5CZ2 - chains A and G of the 4 polymer chains in the assembly; structure by X-ray diffraction, 2.72 A resolution.

== Chain A (and G) ==
Molecule: Pol polyprotein
Organism: Mouse mammary tumor virus (strain BR6)
Notes: EC 2.7.7.49, 2.7.7.7, 3.1.26.4, 2.7.7.-, 3.1.-.-; chain G of this document is another copy of the same molecule, construct and numbering; everything in this record applies to it too
Reference sequence: P03365 (POL_MMTVB); residues 1-210 here correspond to UniProt positions 581-790 (UniProt number = residue number + 580)
Sequence (210 residues; each row starts with the number of its first residue):
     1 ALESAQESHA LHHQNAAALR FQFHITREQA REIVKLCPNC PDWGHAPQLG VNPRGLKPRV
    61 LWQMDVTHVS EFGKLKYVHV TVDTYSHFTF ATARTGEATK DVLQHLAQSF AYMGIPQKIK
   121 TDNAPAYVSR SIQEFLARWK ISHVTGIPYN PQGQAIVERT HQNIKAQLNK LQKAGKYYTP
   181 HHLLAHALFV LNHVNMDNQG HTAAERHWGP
Unresolved in the structure: 1-50, 146-153, 210 (chain G: 42-210)
Bound ions: Mg2+: Asp-65, Asp-122

== How chain A and chain G interact ==
Pairs across the interface (24; chain A residue first):
  Gln-167(A) / His-12(G)
  Gln-167(A) / His-13(G)  hydrogen bond (side chain-backbone)
  Lys-170(A) / His-13(G)
  Lys-170(A) / Asn-39(G)
  Lys-170(A) / Cys-40(G)
  Leu-171(A) / Leu-11(G)
  Leu-171(A) / His-12(G)
  Lys-173(A) / Asn-39(G)
  Ala-174(A) / Ala-10(G)
  His-186(A) / Leu-11(G)
  His-186(A) / His-12(G)  hydrogen bond
  Phe-189(A) / His-12(G)
  Val-190(A) / His-12(G)
  Val-194(A) / Gln-14(G)
  Val-194(A) / Ala-18(G)
  Asn-195(A) / Gln-14(G)
  Asn-195(A) / Asn-15(G)  hydrogen bond (side chain-backbone)
  Met-196(A) / Asn-15(G)  hydrogen bond (backbone-side chain)
  Met-196(A) / Ala-17(G)
  Met-196(A) / Ala-18(G)  hydrophobic
  Met-196(A) / Phe-21(G)  hydrophobic
  Asp-197(A) / Ala-17(G)
  Asn-198(A) / Phe-21(G)
  Gly-200(A) / Phe-21(G)
Also at the interface, not in a pair above, chain A (15 interface residues in all): Gln-199
Also at the interface, not in a pair above, chain G (12 interface residues in all): Arg-20

== In short ==
15 residues of chain A face 12 of chain G across their interface, with 4 hydrogen bonds. Polar pairs include
Gln-167(A)/His-13(G), His-186(A)/His-12(G) and Asn-195(A)/Asn-15(G). Asp-65(A) and Asp-122(A) coordinate Mg2+.
Both chains are Pol polyprotein (Mouse mammary tumor virus (strain BR6)). Entry 5CZ2 (Crystal structure of a
two-domain fragment of MMTV integrase) was determined by X-ray diffraction (same publication as 3JCA, 5CZ1 and
5D7U).
